9N5E - chains R and A of the 13 polymer chains in the assembly; structure by X-ray diffraction, 3.75 A resolution.

== Chain R ==
Molecule: 9-nt RNA strand
Sequence (9 nucleotides; each row starts with the number of its first residue):
     1 AUCGAGAGG
Bound ions: Mg2+: G9 (shared with Asp-483(A), Asp-485(A) of chain A)

== Chain A ==
Name: DNA-directed RNA polymerase II subunit RPB1
Organism: Saccharomyces cerevisiae S288C
Notes: EC 2.7.7.6
UniProtKB: P04050 (RPB1_YEAST); residues 1-1733 here = UniProt positions 1-1733
Chain sequence (1733 residues; row label = number of the first residue in the row):
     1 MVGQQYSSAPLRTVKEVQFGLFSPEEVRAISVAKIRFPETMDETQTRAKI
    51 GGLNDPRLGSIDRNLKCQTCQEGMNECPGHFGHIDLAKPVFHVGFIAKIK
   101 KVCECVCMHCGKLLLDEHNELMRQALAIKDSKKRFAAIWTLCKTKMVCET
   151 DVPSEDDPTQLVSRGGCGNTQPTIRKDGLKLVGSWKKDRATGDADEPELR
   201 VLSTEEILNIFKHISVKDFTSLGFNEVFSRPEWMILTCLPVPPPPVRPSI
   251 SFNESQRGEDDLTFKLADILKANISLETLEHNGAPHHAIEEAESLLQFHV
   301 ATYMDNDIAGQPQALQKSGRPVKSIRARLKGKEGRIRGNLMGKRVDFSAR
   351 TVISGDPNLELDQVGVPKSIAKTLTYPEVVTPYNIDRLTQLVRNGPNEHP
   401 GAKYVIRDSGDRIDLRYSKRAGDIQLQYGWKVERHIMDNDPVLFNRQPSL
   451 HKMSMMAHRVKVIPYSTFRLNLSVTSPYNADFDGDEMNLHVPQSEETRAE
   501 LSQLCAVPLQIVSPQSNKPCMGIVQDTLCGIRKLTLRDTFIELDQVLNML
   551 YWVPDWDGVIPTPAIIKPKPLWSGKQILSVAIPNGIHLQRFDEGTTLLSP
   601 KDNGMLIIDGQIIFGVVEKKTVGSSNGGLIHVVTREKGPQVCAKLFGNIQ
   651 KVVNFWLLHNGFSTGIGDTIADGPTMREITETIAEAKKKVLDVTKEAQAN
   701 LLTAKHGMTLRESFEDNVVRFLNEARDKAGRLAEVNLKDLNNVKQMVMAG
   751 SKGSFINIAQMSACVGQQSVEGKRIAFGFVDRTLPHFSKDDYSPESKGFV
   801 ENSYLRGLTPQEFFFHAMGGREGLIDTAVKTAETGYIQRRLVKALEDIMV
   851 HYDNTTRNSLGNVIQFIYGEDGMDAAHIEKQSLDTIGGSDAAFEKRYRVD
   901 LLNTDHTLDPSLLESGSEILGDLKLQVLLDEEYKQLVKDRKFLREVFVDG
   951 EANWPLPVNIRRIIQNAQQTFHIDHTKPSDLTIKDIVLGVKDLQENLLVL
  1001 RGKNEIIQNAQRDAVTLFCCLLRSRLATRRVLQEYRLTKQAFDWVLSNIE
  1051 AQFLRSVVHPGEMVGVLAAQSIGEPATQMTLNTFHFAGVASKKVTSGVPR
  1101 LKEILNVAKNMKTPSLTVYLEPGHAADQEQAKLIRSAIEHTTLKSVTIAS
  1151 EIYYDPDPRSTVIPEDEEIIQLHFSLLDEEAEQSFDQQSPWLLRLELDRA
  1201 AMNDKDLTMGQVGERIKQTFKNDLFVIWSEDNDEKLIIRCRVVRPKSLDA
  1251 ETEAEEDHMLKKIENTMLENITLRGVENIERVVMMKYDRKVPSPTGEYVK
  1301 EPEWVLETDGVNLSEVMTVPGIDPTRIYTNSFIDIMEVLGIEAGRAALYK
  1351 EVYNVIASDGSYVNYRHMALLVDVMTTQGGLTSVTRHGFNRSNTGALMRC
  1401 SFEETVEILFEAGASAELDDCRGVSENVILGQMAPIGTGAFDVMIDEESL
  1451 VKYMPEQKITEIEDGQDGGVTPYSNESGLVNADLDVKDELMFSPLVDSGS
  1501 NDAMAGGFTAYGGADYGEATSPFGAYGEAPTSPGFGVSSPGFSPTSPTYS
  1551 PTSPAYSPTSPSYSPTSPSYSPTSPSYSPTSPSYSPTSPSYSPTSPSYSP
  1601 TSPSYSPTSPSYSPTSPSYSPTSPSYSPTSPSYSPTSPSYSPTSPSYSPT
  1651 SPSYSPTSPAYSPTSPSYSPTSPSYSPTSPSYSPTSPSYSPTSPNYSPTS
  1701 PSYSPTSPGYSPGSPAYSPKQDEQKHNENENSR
Not modelled in the structure: 1-2, 154-160, 187-198, 250-256, 1082-1091, 1177-1186, 1244-1256, 1447-1733
Bound ions: Zn2+ site 1: Cys-67, Cys-70, Cys-77, His-80; Zn2+ site 2 near Cys-110 (its only coordinating residue here); Mg2+: Asp-483, Asp-485 (shared with G9(R) of chain R)
Small-molecule neighbours: AMP-CPP (APC; diphosphomethylphosphonic acid adenosyl ester): Arg-446, Pro-448, Asn-479, Lys-752
Swiss-Prot annotation at these positions:
  - region: Pro-248 to Asp-260 (Lid loop), Asn-306 to Lys-323 (Rudder loop), Pro-810 to Glu-822 (Bridging helix)
  - binding site (Zn(2+)): Cys-67, Cys-70, Cys-77, His-80, Cys-107, Cys-110, Cys-148, Cys-167
  - binding site (Mg(2+)): Asp-481, Asp-483, Asp-485
  - modified residue: Thr-1471 (Phosphothreonine)
  - cross-link (Glycyl lysine isopeptide (Lys-Gly)): Lys-695 (interchain with G-Cter in ubiquitin), Lys-1246 (interchain with G-Cter in ubiquitin), Lys-1350 (interchain with G-Cter in ubiquitin)
  - natural variant: Ser-1653 to Pro-1659 (deletion: In strain: A364A)
  - mutagenesis: Lys-1246 (K1246R: Impairs ubiquitination during transcription stress)

== Interface between chain R and chain A ==
Residue-residue contacts - 6 pairs, chain R then chain A:
  U2(R) / Lys-323(A)  hydrogen bond to the phosphate
  C3(R) / Lys-323(A)  salt bridge to the phosphate
  G9(R) / Arg-446(A)  hydrogen bond to the sugar
  G9(R) / Gln-447(A)  base contact
  G9(R) / Asp-483(A)  sugar contact
  G9(R) / Asp-485(A)  hydrogen bond to the sugar
Interface residues without a listed pair, chain R (4 interface residues in all): G8
Interface residues without a listed pair, chain A (9 interface residues in all): Arg-350, Pro-448, Gly-484, Glu-486

== Summary ==
4 residues of chain R and 9 residues of chain A are in contact, with 3 hydrogen bonds and 1 salt bridge. Polar
contacts include G9(R)/Arg-446(A), G9(R)/Asp-485(A) and U2(R)/Lys-323(A). Chain A binds AMP-CPP.
Here chain R is a 9-nt RNA strand and chain A is DNA-directed RNA polymerase II subunit RPB1 (Saccharomyces
cerevisiae S288C). Entry 9N5E (RNA polymerase II elongation complex with 8-oxoG at +1 site, AMPCPP in E-site)
was determined by X-ray diffraction (same publication as 9N5B, 9N5C, 9N5D, 9N5F and 9N5G).
